Entry 6XTG (X-ray diffraction, 1.55 A resolution); this record covers chains L and H.

== Chain L ==
Name: Light chain
Source organism: Mus musculus
Chain sequence (214 residues; numbered 1 to 214; the number before each row is that of its first residue):
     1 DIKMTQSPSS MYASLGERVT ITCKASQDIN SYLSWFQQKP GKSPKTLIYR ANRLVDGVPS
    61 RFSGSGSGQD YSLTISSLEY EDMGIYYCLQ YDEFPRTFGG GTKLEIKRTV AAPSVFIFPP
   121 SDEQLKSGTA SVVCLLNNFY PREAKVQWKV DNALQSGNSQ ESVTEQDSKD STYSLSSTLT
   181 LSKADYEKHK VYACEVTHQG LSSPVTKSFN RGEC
Disulfides: Cys-23/Cys-88, Cys-134/Cys-194
Reported in the primary citation:
  - binding site for N-acetyl-alpha-neuraminic acid: Tyr-49, Arg-50, Tyr-91
  - binding site for alpha-L-fucopyranose: Arg-96
  - mutagenesis - R50A: decreased binding to pancreatic-cancer BxPc3 cell line
  - conformationally variable residues (side-chain flip): Arg-50

== Chain H ==
Name: Heavy chain
Source organism: Mus musculus
Chain sequence (222 residues; each row starts with the number of its first residue; a row labelled like 52A-52C holds insertion residues (52A, then the next letters in order)):
     1 EVKLEESGGG LVQPGGSMKL SCAASGFTFS DAWMDWVRQS PEKGLEWVAE IG
52A-52C NKG
    53 NNHATYYAES VKGRFTVSRD DSKSRVYLQM
82A-82C NSL
    83 RVEDTGTYYC TTRFAYWGQG TLVTVSAAST KGPSVFPLAP SSKSTSGGTA ALGCLVKDYF
   143 PEPVTVSWNS GALTSGVHTF PAVLQSSGLY SLSSVVTVPS SSLGTQTYIC NVNHKPSNTK
   203 VDKRVEPKSC DKTH
Disordered / not traced: 211-216
Disulfides: Cys-22/Cys-92, Cys-136/Cys-192
Reported in the primary citation:
  - binding site for N-acetylglucosamine: Asn-52A
  - specificity-determining residues: Asn-52A
  - binding site for beta-D-galactopyranose: Trp-33
  - binding site for N-acetyl-alpha-neuraminic acid: Arg-95, Phe-96
  - conformationally variable residues (side-chain flip): Trp-33, Asn-53, Arg-95

== How chain L and chain H interact ==
Residue-residue contacts - 64 pairs, chain L then chain H:
  Phe-36(L) with Phe-96(H); Trp-99(H), hydrophobic
  Gln-38(L) with Gln-39(H), hydrogen bond; Tyr-91(H), hydrogen bond
  Lys-42(L) with Tyr-91(H)
  Ser-43(L) with Tyr-91(H); Gly-100(H), hydrogen bond (side chain-backbone); Gln-101(H), hydrogen bond (side chain-backbone)
  Pro-44(L) with Tyr-91(H); Trp-99(H)
  Thr-46(L) with Phe-96(H), hydrogen bond (side chain-backbone); Ala-97(H), hydrogen bond (side chain-backbone); Trp-99(H), hydrogen bond
  Val-55(L) with Tyr-98(H)
  Tyr-87(L) with Gln-39(H); Leu-45(H), hydrophobic
  Leu-89(L) with Phe-96(H), hydrophobic
  Phe-94(L) with Trp-47(H), hydrophobic; Glu-50(H); Tyr-58(H), hydrophobic
  Pro-95(L) with Trp-47(H), hydrophobic
  Arg-96(L) with Trp-47(H); Glu-50(H), salt bridge; Phe-96(H)
  Phe-98(L) with Val-37(H), hydrophobic; Leu-45(H); Glu-46(H); Trp-47(H)
  Phe-116(L) with Ala-133(H), hydrophobic
  Phe-118(L) with Leu-120(H), hydrophobic; Ala-121(H); Ala-133(H)
  Ser-121(L) with Phe-118(H); Pro-119(H)
  Glu-123(L) with Val-117(H); Phe-118(H); Pro-119(H); Lys-205(H), salt bridge
  Gln-124(L) with Phe-118(H); Lys-139(H)
  Ser-131(L) with Leu-137(H); Lys-139(H)
  Val-133(L) with Leu-120(H), hydrophobic
  Leu-135(L) with Phe-162(H), hydrophobic; Val-177(H), hydrophobic
  Asn-137(L) with His-160(H), hydrogen bond; Thr-179(H)
  Asn-138(L) with His-160(H), hydrogen bond
  Gln-160(L) with Val-165(H); Leu-166(H), hydrogen bond (side chain-backbone); Gln-167(H)
  Glu-161(L) with Val-165(H)
  Ser-162(L) with Phe-162(H); Pro-163(H), hydrogen bond (side chain-backbone); Val-165(H)
  Val-163(L) with Pro-163(H)
  Thr-164(L) with Phe-162(H)
  Asp-167(L) with His-160(H)
  Ser-174(L) with His-160(H); Phe-162(H)
  Leu-175(L) with Phe-162(H)
  Ser-176(L) with Phe-162(H); Ser-175(H)
  Cys-214(L) with Ser-124(H), hydrogen bond (backbone-side chain)
Other interface residues (no listed pair), chain L (36 interface residues in all): Lys-45, Tyr-91, Thr-129
Other interface residues (no listed pair), chain H (38 interface residues in all): Gly-102, Thr-131, Ala-132, Leu-134, Thr-161

== In short ==
36 residues of chain L and 38 residues of chain H are in contact; the contacts include 12 hydrogen bonds and 2
salt bridges. Polar pairs include Arg-96(L)/Glu-50(H), Glu-123(L)/Lys-205(H) and Gln-38(L)/Gln-39(H). The
paper reports a binding site for N-acetyl-alpha-neuraminic acid at Tyr-49(L), Arg-50(L) and Arg-95(H) among
others; R50A of chain L reduces binding to pancreatic-cancer BxPc3 cell line.
Here chain L is Light chain and chain H is Heavy chain, both from Mus musculus. Entry 6XTG (Ab 1116NS19.9
bound to CA19-9) was determined by X-ray diffraction together with 6XUK, 6XUL, 6XUN and 6XUD from the same
study.
